PDB entry 8JXT | electron microscopy, 3.07 A resolution | chains B and R of the 5 polymer chains in the assembly

== Chain B ==
Name: Guanine nucleotide-binding protein G(i) subunit alpha-1
Organism: Homo sapiens
Reference sequence: P63096 (GNAI1_HUMAN); residue numbers follow UniProt; this construct covers 1-354
Chain sequence (354 residues; each row starts with the number of its first residue):
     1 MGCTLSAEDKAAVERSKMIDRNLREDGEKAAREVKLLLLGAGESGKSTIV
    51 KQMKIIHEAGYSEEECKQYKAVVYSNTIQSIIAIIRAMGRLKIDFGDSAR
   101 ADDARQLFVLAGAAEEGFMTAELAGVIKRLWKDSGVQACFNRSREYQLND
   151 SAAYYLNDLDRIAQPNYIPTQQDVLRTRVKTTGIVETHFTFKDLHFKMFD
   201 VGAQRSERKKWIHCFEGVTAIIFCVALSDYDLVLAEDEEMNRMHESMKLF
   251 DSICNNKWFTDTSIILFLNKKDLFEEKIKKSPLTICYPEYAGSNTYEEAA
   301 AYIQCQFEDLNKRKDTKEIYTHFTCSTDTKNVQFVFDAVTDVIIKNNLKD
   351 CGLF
Disordered / not traced: 1-2, 54-181, 235-239, 354
Construct notes: engineered mutation Ala203 (Gly in P63096), Ser326 (Ala in P63096)
Swiss-Prot annotation at these positions:
  - region: Lys35 to Thr48 (G1 motif), Asp173 to Thr181 (G2 motif), Phe196 to Gly202, Gln204, Arg205 (G3 motif), Ile265 to Asp272 (G4 motif), Thr324, Cys325, Thr327 to Thr329 (G5 motif)
  - binding site (GTP): Glu43 to Thr48, Ser151, Leu175 to Thr181, Asp200 to Gly202, Gln204, Asn269 to Asp272
  - binding site (Mg(2+)): Ser47, Thr181
  - modified residue: Arg178 (ADP-ribosylarginine), Gln204 (Deamidated glutamine), Cys351 (ADP-ribosylcysteine)
  - lipidation: Gly2 (N-myristoyl glycine), Cys3 (S-palmitoyl cysteine)

== Chain R ==
Name: Histamine H4 receptor
Organism: Homo sapiens
Reference sequence: Q9H3N8 (HRH4_HUMAN); numbering as in UniProt (aligned over 1-390)
Chain sequence (390 residues; numbered 1 to 390; the number before each row is that of its first residue):
     1 MPDTNSTINLSLSTRVTLAFFMSLVAFAIMLGNALVILAFVVDKNLRHRS
    51 SYFFLNLAISDFFVGVISIPLYIPHTLFEWDFGKEICVFWLTTDYLLCTA
   101 SVYNIVLISYDRYLSVSNAVSYRTQHTGVLKIVTLMVAVWVLAFLVNGPM
   151 ILVSESWKDEGSECEPGFFSEWYILAITSFLEFVIPVILVAYFNMNIYWS
   201 LWKRDHLSRCQSHPGLTAVSSNICGHSFRGRLSSRRSLSASTEVPASFHS
   251 ERQRRKSSLMFSSRTKMNSNTIASKMGSFSQSDSVALHQREHVELLRARR
   301 LAKSLAILLGVFAVCWAPYSLFTIVLSFYSSATGPKSVWYRIAFWLQWFN
   351 SFVNPLLYPLCHKRFQKAFLKIFCIKKQPLPSQHSRSVSS
Disordered / not traced: 1-13, 204-292, 373-390
Swiss-Prot annotation at these positions:
  - glycosylation (N-linked (GlcNAc...) asparagine): Asn5, Asn9
Disulfide bonds: Cys87-Cys164
Residues lining bound ligands: histamine (HSM): Asp94, Tyr95, Cys98, Tyr319, Phe344, Gln347, Trp348
Reported in the primary citation:
  - binding site for histamine: Asp94, Tyr95, Cys98, Tyr319, Phe344, Gln347, Trp348
  - binding site for phosphate ion: Glu182
  - mutagenesis - D94A, D94N, W348A: abolished binding to JNJ7777120
  - mutagenesis - Y95A, E182A, E182Q, Y319A, F344A, Q347A: decreased binding to histamine
  - mutagenesis - D94A, D94N, W348A: abolished signaling in response to histamine
  - mutagenesis - F344A: decreased signaling in response to histamine
  - conformationally variable residues (side-chain flip): Arg112, Phe312, Tyr358

== How chain B and chain R interact ==
Pairs across the interface - 20 pairs, chain B then chain R:
  Arg32(B) with Arg123(R); Thr124(R); Gln125(R), hydrogen bond (side chain-backbone); His126(R)
  Lys192(B) with Val120(R)
  Asp193(B) with Thr124(R)
  Leu194(B) with Val120(R), hydrophobic
  Lys314(B) with Val293(R)
  Phe336(B) with Val120(R), hydrophobic
  Ile343(B) with Ala119(R), hydrophobic; Arg123(R)
  Ile344(B) with Val116(R); Ala119(R), hydrophobic
  Asn347(B) with Ser115(R), hydrogen bond
  Leu348(B) with Val116(R), hydrophobic; Leu201(R), hydrophobic
  Asp350(B) with His362(R); Lys363(R), hydrogen bond (backbone-backbone)
  Leu353(B) with Ser304(R); Leu305(R), hydrophobic
Also at the interface, not in a pair above, chain B (16 interface residues in all): Glu33, Val34, Cys351, Gly352
Also at the interface, not in a pair above, chain R (19 interface residues in all): Arg112, Tyr122, Ile197, Leu308, Cys361
The authors on this interface:
  - residue pairs: Arg32(B)-Gln125(R) (hydrogen bond), Glu33(B)-Arg123(R), Asn347(B)-Ser115(R) (hydrogen bond), His126(R)-Arg32(B)
  - interface residues, chain B: Ile343(B), Ile344(B), Leu348(B), Leu353(B)
  - interface residues, chain R: Ile197(R), Leu201(R), Leu305(R), Leu308(R)

== Overview ==
16 residues of chain B and 19 residues of chain R are in contact, with 3 hydrogen bonds. Polar pairs include
Arg32(B)-Gln125(R), Asn347(B)-Ser115(R) and Asp350(B)-Lys363(R). The paper describes hydrogen bonds between
Arg32(B) and Gln125(R) and Asn347(B) and Ser115(R); contacts between Glu33(B) and Arg123(R) and His126(R) and
Arg32(B). The paper reports a binding site for histamine at Asp94(R), Tyr95(R) and Cys98(R) among others;
Y95A, E182A and E182Q of chain R, among others, reduce binding to histamine; 9 substitutions were tested in
all.
Here chain B is Guanine nucleotide-binding protein G(i) subunit alpha-1 and chain R is Histamine H4 receptor,
both from Homo sapiens. Entry 8JXT (Histamine-bound H4R/Gi complex) was determined by electron microscopy,
deposited together with 8JXV, 8JXW and 8JXX.
